5N9G - chains B and E of the 5 polymer chains in the assembly; structure by X-ray diffraction, 2.70 A resolution.

== Chain B ==
Molecule: TATA-box-binding protein
From: Homo sapiens
UniProt: P20226 (TBP_HUMAN); residue numbers follow UniProt; this construct covers 159-339
Sequence (200 residues; numbered 140 to 339; the number before each row is that of its first residue):
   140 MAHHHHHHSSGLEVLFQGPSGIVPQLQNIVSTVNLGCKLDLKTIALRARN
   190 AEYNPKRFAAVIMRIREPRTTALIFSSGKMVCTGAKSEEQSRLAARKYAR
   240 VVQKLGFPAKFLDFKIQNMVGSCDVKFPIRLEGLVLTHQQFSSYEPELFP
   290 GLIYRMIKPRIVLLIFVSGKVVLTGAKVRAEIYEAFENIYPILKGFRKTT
Disordered / not traced: 140-156, 335-339
Differences from the reference sequence: initiating methionine (140); expression tag (141-158)
Curated features (UniProtKB/Swiss-Prot):
  - binding site (DNA): Asn167, Arg203, Lys218, Asn257, Arg294

== Chain E ==
Molecule: DNA/RNA
Sequence (25 nucleotides; numbered 2 to 26; the number before each row is that of its first residue):
     2 TTGAAGGGCTTAAAATAGGTGTGAC

== Chain B / chain E interface ==
Residue-residue contacts (31; chain B residue first):
  Val169(B) with A15(E), base contact; A16(E), base contact
  Thr171(B) with A16(E), sugar contact
  Phe197(B) with A18(E), base contact
  Ala198(B) with G19(E), sugar contact
  Leu212(B) with DT17(E), base contact
  Phe214(B) with DT17(E), base contact; A18(E), sugar contact
  Ser216(B) with A18(E), hydrogen bond to the phosphate
  Lys218(B) with DT17(E), phosphate contact; A18(E), phosphate contact
  Val220(B) with A16(E), base contact; DT17(E), sugar contact
  Gln256(B) with A15(E), sugar contact; A16(E), sugar contact
  Asn257(B) with A14(E), hydrogen bond to the base; A15(E), hydrogen bond to the base
  Val259(B) with A14(E), base contact
  Leu287(B) with DT11(E), sugar contact
  Phe288(B) with DT11(E), base contact; DT12(E), base contact
  Ile292(B) with A13(E), sugar contact
  Arg294(B) with A13(E), salt bridge to the phosphate; A14(E), salt bridge to the phosphate
  Val301(B) with A13(E), sugar contact; A14(E), sugar contact
  Leu303(B) with DT12(E), base contact; A13(E), sugar contact
  Thr313(B) with A14(E), hydrogen bond to the base
  Gly314(B) with A14(E), sugar contact
  Lys316(B) with A15(E), phosphate contact
Also at the interface, not in a pair above, chain B (22 interface residues in all): Val311

== Overview ==
22 residues of chain B face 9 of chain E across their interface; the contacts include 4 hydrogen bonds and 2
salt bridges. Polar pairs include Asn257(B)-A14(E), Asn257(B)-A15(E) and Thr313(B)-A14(E). From UniProt: 5
DNA-binding residues on chain B.
Here chain B is TATA-box-binding protein (Homo sapiens) and chain E is DNA/RNA. Entry 5N9G (TFIIIB
-TBP/Brf2/DNA and SANT domain of Bdp1-) was determined by X-ray diffraction.
